PDB entry 3CFE | X-ray diffraction, 2.99 A resolution | chains A and B

Chain A:
Molecule: Purple-fluorescent antibody EP2-25C10-kappa light chain
Organism: Mus musculus
Notes: fragment: fab; antibody fragment or engineered binder
Amino-acid sequence (214 residues; each row starts with the number of its first residue):
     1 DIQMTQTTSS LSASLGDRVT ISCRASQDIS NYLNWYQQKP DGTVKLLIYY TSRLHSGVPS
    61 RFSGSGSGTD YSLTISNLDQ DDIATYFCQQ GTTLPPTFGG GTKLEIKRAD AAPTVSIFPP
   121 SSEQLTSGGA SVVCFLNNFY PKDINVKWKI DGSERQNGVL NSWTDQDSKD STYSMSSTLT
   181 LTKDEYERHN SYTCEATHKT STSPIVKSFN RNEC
Not modelled in the structure: 214
Disulfides: Cys-23/Cys-88, Cys-134/Cys-194

Chain B:
Molecule: Purple-fluorescent antibody EP2-25C10-IGG2B heavy chain
Organism: Mus musculus
Notes: fragment: fab; antibody fragment or engineered binder
Amino-acid sequence (220 residues; numbered 1 to 228 plus 7 insertion-coded residues; 15 numbers in that range are skipped by the numbering (no residue carries them; nothing is unmodelled there); the number before each row is that of its first residue; a row labelled like 82A-82C holds insertion residues (82A, then the next letters in order)):
     1 EVQLQESGPG LVKPSQSLSL TCTVTGYSIT SDYAW
   35A N
    36 WLRQLPGNKL EWMGYISYSG RIRYNPSLKR RISITRDTSK NQFFLQL
82A-82C NSV
    83 TTEDTATYYC ARSDYGNY
100A-100C GRG
   101 DYWGQGTSVT VSSAKTTPPS VYPLAPGCGD
   133 TTGSSVTSGC LVKGYFPESV TV
   156 TW
   162 NSGSLSSS
   171 VHTFPALLQS
   183 GLYTMSSSVT VPSS
   198 TWP
   202 SETVT
   208 CSVAHPASST TVDKKL
   226 EPS
Not modelled in the structure: 228
Disulfides: Cys-22/Cys-92, Cys-142/Cys-208

Chain A / chain B interface:
Contacting residue pairs - 63 pairs, chain A then chain B:
  Tyr-32(A) with Asn-99(B)
  Asn-34(A) with Tyr-100(B), hydrogen bond (side chain-backbone); Gly-100A(B), hydrogen bond (side chain-backbone); Arg-100B(B)
  Tyr-36(A) with Arg-100B(B); Gly-100C(B), hydrogen bond (side chain-backbone); Trp-103(B), hydrophobic
  Gln-38(A) with Gln-39(B), hydrogen bond; Tyr-91(B), hydrogen bond
  Gly-42(A) with Tyr-91(B), hydrogen bond (backbone-side chain); Gln-105(B)
  Val-44(A) with Trp-103(B), hydrophobic
  Leu-46(A) with Gly-100C(B)
  Tyr-49(A) with Arg-100B(B), hydrogen bond
  Tyr-50(A) with Tyr-100(B), hydrophobic
  Arg-53(A) with Tyr-100(B), hydrogen bond
  His-55(A) with Asp-101(B)
  Phe-87(A) with Gln-39(B); Asn-43(B)
  Gln-89(A) with Gly-100A(B), hydrogen bond (side chain-backbone)
  Gly-91(A) with Tyr-100(B)
  Leu-94(A) with Arg-58(B)
  Pro-95(A) with Trp-47(B), hydrophobic; Asn-60(B)
  Pro-96(A) with Trp-47(B)
  Phe-98(A) with Leu-37(B), hydrophobic; Leu-45(B), hydrophobic
  Ser-116(A) with Thr-139(B)
  Phe-118(A) with Leu-124(B); Ala-125(B); Pro-126(B); Thr-139(B)
  Pro-119(A) with Ala-125(B); Gly-127(B)
  Ser-121(A) with Tyr-122(B); Pro-123(B)
  Glu-123(A) with Pro-123(B); Lys-221(B), salt bridge
  Gln-124(A) with Tyr-122(B)
  Ser-127(A) with Tyr-122(B)
  Phe-135(A) with Leu-124(B), hydrophobic; Thr-139(B); Phe-174(B), hydrophobic; Ser-188(B); Ser-189(B); Ser-190(B)
  Asn-137(A) with His-172(B); Phe-174(B); Ser-190(B), hydrogen bond
  Asn-138(A) with His-172(B), hydrogen bond
  Leu-160(A) with Gln-179(B)
  Asn-161(A) with Leu-177(B)
  Ser-162(A) with Phe-174(B); Pro-175(B), hydrogen bond (side chain-backbone)
  Trp-163(A) with Pro-175(B)
  Thr-164(A) with Thr-173(B); Phe-174(B)
  Ser-174(A) with His-172(B), hydrogen bond; Phe-174(B)
  Met-175(A) with Phe-174(B)
  Ser-176(A) with Phe-174(B); Ser-188(B), hydrogen bond
  Thr-180(A) with Gln-179(B)
Other interface residues (no listed pair), chain A (41 interface residues in all): Gly-100, Ser-131, Val-133, Glu-213
Other interface residues (no listed pair), chain B (40 interface residues in all): Tyr-50, Pro-61, Cys-128, Ser-140, Gly-141, Leu-143, Lys-145

Overview:
Chain A and chain B form an interface of 41 and 40 residues respectively; the contacts include 14 hydrogen
bonds and 1 salt bridge. Polar pairs include Glu-123(A)/Lys-221(B), Asn-34(A)/Tyr-100(B) and
Asn-34(A)/Gly-100A(B).
Chain A is Purple-fluorescent antibody EP2-25C10-kappa light chain and chain B is Purple-fluorescent antibody
EP2-25C10-IGG2B heavy chain, both from Mus musculus; the structure, Crystal structure of purple-fluorescent
antibody EP2-25C10, was determined by X-ray diffraction (same publication as 3CFB, 3CFC and 3CFD).
